PDB entry 9JVP | electron microscopy, 2.15 A resolution | chains B and G of the 21 polymer chains in the assembly

# Chain B
Molecule: ATP-dependent Clp protease ATP-binding subunit ClpC1
Source organism: Mycobacterium tuberculosis H37Rv
UniProt: P9WPC9 (CLPC1_MYCTU); residues 168-824 here = UniProt positions 168-824
Chain sequence (657 residues; row label = number of the first residue in the row):
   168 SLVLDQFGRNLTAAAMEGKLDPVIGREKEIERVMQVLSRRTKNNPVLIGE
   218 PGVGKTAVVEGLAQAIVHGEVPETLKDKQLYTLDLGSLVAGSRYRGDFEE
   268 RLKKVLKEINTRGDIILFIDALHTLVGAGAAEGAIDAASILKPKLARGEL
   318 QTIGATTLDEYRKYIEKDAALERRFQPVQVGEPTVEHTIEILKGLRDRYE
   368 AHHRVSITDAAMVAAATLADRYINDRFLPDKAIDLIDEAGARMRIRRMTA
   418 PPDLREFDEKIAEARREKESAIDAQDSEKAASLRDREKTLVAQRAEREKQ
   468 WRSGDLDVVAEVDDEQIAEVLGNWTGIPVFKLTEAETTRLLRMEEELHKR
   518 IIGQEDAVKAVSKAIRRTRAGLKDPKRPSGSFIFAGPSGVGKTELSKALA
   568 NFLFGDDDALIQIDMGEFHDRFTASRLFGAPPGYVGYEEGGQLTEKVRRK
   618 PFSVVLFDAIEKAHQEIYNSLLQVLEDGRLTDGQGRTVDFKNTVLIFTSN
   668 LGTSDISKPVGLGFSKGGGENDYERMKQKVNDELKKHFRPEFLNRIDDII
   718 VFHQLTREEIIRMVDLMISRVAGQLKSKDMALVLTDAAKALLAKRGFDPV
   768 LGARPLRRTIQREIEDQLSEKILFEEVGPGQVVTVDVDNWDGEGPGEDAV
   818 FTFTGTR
Disordered / not traced: 416-476
Construct notes: engineered mutation A288 (Glu in P9WPC9), S444 (Phe in P9WPC9), A626 (Glu in P9WPC9)
Bound ions: Mg2+ site 1: T223 (together with ATP); Mg2+ site 2: T560 (together with ATP)
Ligand contacts:
  - ATP (adenosine-5'-triphosphate), molecule 1: D188, P189, V190, I191, R193, E217, P218, G219, V220, G221, K222, T223, A224, T324, H354, I358, L362, Y366, P396, D397, I400
  - ATP, molecule 2: R517, I518, I519, Q521, P554, S555, G556, V557, G558, K559, T560, E561, D625, N667, L722, M730, L733, M734, A770, R771, R774
  - ATP, molecule 3: E643, E708, R712
  - ATP: T208, K209, R314, A337, R340, R341
UniProt features mapped onto this chain:
  - binding site (ATP): G216 to T223, G553 to T560

# Chain G
Molecule: ATP-dependent Clp protease proteolytic subunit 2
Source organism: Mycobacterium tuberculosis H37Rv
Notes: EC 3.4.21.92
UniProt: P9WPC3 (CLPP2_MYCTU); numbering as in UniProt (aligned over 31-210)
Chain sequence (180 residues; numbered 31 to 210; the number before each row is that of its first residue):
    31 NPYNKLFEERIIFLGVQVDDASANDIMAQLLVLESLDPDRDITMYINSPG
    81 GGFTSLMAIYDTMQYVRADIQTVCLGQAASAAAVLLAAGTPGKRMALPNA
   131 RVLIHQPSLSGVIQGQFSDLEIQAAEIERMRTLMETTLARHTGKDAGVIR
   181 KDTDRDKILTAEEAKDYGIIDTVLEYRKLS
Ligand contacts: bortezomib (BO2; N-[(1R)-1-(dihydroxyboryl)-3-methylbutyl]-N-(pyrazin-2-ylcarbonyl)-L-phenylalaninamide): Q47, G81, G82, F83, T84, L86, S110, A111, V114, H135, Q136, P137, S138, L139, S140, I157, M160, M164
UniProt features mapped onto this chain:
  - active site: S110 (Nucleophile), H135

# How chain B and chain G interact
Pairs across the interface - 18 pairs, chain B then chain G:
  P676(B) - R207(G)
  G678(B) - E39(G)
  L679(B) - K35(G)
  L679(B) - L36(G)  hydrophobic
  L679(B) - E39(G)
  L679(B) - I41(G)
  G680(B) - Y75(G)
  F681(B) - Y75(G)  hydrogen bond (backbone-side chain)
  F681(B) - Q101(G)  hydrogen bond (backbone-side chain)
  F681(B) - V103(G)  hydrophobic
  F681(B) - L105(G)  hydrophobic
  F681(B) - L127(G)  hydrophobic
  F681(B) - L204(G)  hydrophobic
  S682(B) - L204(G)
  K683(B) - M125(G)
  K683(B) - R207(G)  hydrogen bond (backbone-side chain)
  G684(B) - R207(G)
  G685(B) - R207(G)
Interface residues without a listed pair, chain G (13 interface residues in all): T202

# Summary
9 residues of chain B and 13 residues of chain G are in contact, with 3 hydrogen bonds. Among the polar pairs
are F681(B)-Y75(G), F681(B)-Q101(G) and K683(B)-R207(G). Chain B binds 4 copies of ATP. Chain G binds
bortezomib.
Here chain B is ATP-dependent Clp protease ATP-binding subunit ClpC1 and chain G is ATP-dependent Clp protease
proteolytic subunit 2, both from Mycobacterium tuberculosis H37Rv. Entry 9JVP (CryoEM structure of M.
tuberculosis ClpC1P1P2 complex bound to bortezomib, conformation 3) was determined by electron microscopy.
